4PTE - chains A and B; structure by X-ray diffraction, 2.03 A resolution.

[Chain A (and B)]
Name: Glycogen synthase kinase-3 beta
From: Homo sapiens
Notes: EC 2.7.11.26, 2.7.11.1; chain B of this document is another copy of the same molecule, construct and numbering; everything in this record applies to it too
UniProt: P49841 (GSK3B_HUMAN); residues 1-420 here = UniProt positions 1-420
Sequence (441 residues; each row starts with the number of its first residue; numbers below 1 keep their minus sign (Met-20 is residue -20)):
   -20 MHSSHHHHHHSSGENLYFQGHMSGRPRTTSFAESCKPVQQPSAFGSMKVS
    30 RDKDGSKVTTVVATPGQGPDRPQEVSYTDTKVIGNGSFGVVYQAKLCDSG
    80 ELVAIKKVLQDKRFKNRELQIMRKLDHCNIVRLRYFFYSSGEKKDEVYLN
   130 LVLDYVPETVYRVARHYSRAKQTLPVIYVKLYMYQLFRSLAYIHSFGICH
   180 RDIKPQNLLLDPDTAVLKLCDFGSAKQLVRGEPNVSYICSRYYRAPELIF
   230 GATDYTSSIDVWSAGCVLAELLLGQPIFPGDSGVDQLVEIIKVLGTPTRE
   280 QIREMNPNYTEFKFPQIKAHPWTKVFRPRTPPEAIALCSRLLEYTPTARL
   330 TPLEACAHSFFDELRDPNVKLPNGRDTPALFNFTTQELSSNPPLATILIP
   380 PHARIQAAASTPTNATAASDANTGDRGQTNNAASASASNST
Unresolved in the structure: -20 to 35, 91-92, 120-123, 383-420 (chain B: -20 to 35, 122-124, 386-420)
Construct notes: initiating methionine (-20); expression tag (-19 to 0)
Small-molecule neighbours: 2WF (N-[4-(isoquinolin-7-yl)pyridin-2-yl]cyclopropanecarboxamide): Ile62, Phe67, Val70, Ala83, Lys85, Leu132, Asp133, Tyr134, Val135, Pro136, Glu137, Thr138, Arg141, Leu188, Cys199, Asp200
UniProt features mapped onto this chain:
  - active site: Asp181 (Proton acceptor)
  - binding site (ATP): Ile62 to Val70, Lys85
  - modified residue: Ser9 (Phosphoserine), Tyr216 (Phosphotyrosine), Ser389 (Phosphoserine), Thr390 (Phosphothreonine), Thr402 (Phosphothreonine)
  - lipidation: Cys14 (S-palmitoyl cysteine)
  - mutagenesis: Ser9 (S9A: Loss of phosphorylation; abolished inhibition of activity, leading to constitutively active), Cys14 (C14A: Significantly reduced palmitoylation), Lys85 to Lys86 (Abolished serine/threonine-protein kinase activity), Arg96 (R96A: Prevents the phosphorylation of phosphate-primed glycogen synthase), Leu128 (L128A: Abolishes activity toward AXIN1)

[How chain A and chain B interact]
Contacting residue pairs (40):
  Ser66(A) - Asp264(B)  hydrogen bond
  Ser66(A) - Val267(B)
  Ser66(A) - Glu268(B)
  Pro212(A) - Phe291(B)
  Asn213(A) - Phe291(B)
  Val214(A) - Tyr288(B)  hydrophobic
  Val214(A) - Phe291(B)  hydrophobic
  Ser215(A) - Tyr288(B)  hydrogen bond (backbone-side chain)
  Tyr216(A) - Ile228(B)
  Tyr216(A) - Phe229(B)  hydrophobic
  Tyr216(A) - Gly262(B)  hydrogen bond (backbone-backbone)
  Tyr216(A) - Val263(B)  hydrogen bond (backbone-backbone)
  Tyr216(A) - Tyr288(B)  hydrophobic
  Tyr216(A) - Phe293(B)
  Cys218(A) - Ser261(B)
  Ser219(A) - Asp260(B)
  Ser219(A) - Ser261(B)
  Arg220(A) - Arg220(B)
  Arg220(A) - Asp260(B)  salt bridge
  Ile228(A) - Tyr216(B)
  Phe229(A) - Tyr216(B)  hydrophobic
  Thr232(A) - Tyr288(B)
  Asp260(A) - Ser219(B)
  Asp260(A) - Arg220(B)  hydrogen bond (backbone-backbone)
  Ser261(A) - Cys218(B)
  Ser261(A) - Ser219(B)
  Gly262(A) - Tyr216(B)  hydrogen bond (backbone-backbone)
  Val263(A) - Tyr216(B)  hydrogen bond (backbone-backbone)
  Asp264(A) - Ser66(B)  hydrogen bond
  Leu266(A) - Tyr216(B)
  Val267(A) - Ser66(B)
  Glu268(A) - Ser66(B)
  Tyr288(A) - Val214(B)  hydrophobic
  Tyr288(A) - Ser215(B)  hydrogen bond (side chain-backbone)
  Tyr288(A) - Tyr216(B)  hydrophobic
  Tyr288(A) - Thr232(B)
  Phe291(A) - Pro212(B)
  Phe291(A) - Asn213(B)
  Phe291(A) - Val214(B)  hydrophobic
  Phe293(A) - Tyr216(B)
Other interface residues (no listed pair), chain A (26 interface residues in all): Gln185, Ser203, Ile217
Other interface residues (no listed pair), chain B (24 interface residues in all): Ser203, Ile217

[Overview]
26 residues of chain A and 24 residues of chain B are in contact, with 9 hydrogen bonds and 1 salt bridge.
Polar pairs include Arg220(A)-Asp260(B), Ser66(A)-Asp264(B) and Ser215(A)-Tyr288(B). Bound to chain A:
compound 2WF.
Chain A and chain B are both Glycogen synthase kinase-3 beta (Homo sapiens); the structure, Structure of a
carvoxamide compound (15) (N-[4-(ISOQUINOLIN-7-YL)PYRIDIN-2-YL]CYCLOPROPANECARBOXAMIDE) to GSK3b, was
determined by X-ray diffraction, deposited together with 4PTC and 4PTG.
